Entry 1G4A (X-ray diffraction, 3.00 A resolution); this record covers chains B and D of the 6 polymer chains in the assembly.

[Chain B (and D)]
Molecule: ATP-dependent protease hslv
Organism: Escherichia coli
Notes: EC 3.4.99.-; chain D of this document is another copy of the same molecule, construct and numbering; everything in this record applies to it too
UniProtKB: P0A7B8 (HSLV_ECOLI); residue numbers follow UniProt; this construct covers 1-175
Amino-acid sequence (175 residues; row label = number of the first residue in the row):
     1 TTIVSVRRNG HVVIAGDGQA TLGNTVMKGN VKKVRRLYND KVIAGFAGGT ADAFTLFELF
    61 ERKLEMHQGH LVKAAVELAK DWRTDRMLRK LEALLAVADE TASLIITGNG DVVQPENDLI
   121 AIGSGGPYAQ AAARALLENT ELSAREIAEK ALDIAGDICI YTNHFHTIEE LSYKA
Disordered / not traced: 174-175
Swiss-Prot annotation at these positions:
  - active site: T2

[How chain B and chain D interact]
Pairs across the interface - 22 pairs, chain B then chain D:
  Q19(B) - I160(D)
  T21(B) - I160(D)
  N24(B) - I158(D)
  N24(B) - C159(D)
  N24(B) - I160(D)  hydrogen bond (backbone-backbone)
  N24(B) - Y161(D)
  T25(B) - Y128(D)
  T25(B) - I158(D)
  V26(B) - I158(D)  hydrogen bond (backbone-backbone)
  V26(B) - I160(D)  hydrophobic
  Y128(B) - T25(D)
  D157(B) - V26(D)
  I158(B) - N24(D)
  I158(B) - T25(D)
  I158(B) - V26(D)  hydrogen bond (backbone-backbone)
  C159(B) - N24(D)
  I160(B) - Q19(D)
  I160(B) - N24(D)  hydrogen bond (backbone-backbone)
  I160(B) - I160(D)
  Y161(B) - N24(D)
  Y161(B) - I160(D)
  Y161(B) - Y161(D)
Interface residues without a listed pair, chain D (11 interface residues in all): T21, D157

[In short]
Chain B and chain D each contribute 11 residues to their interface; the contacts include 4 hydrogen bonds.
Backbone hydrogen bonds pair N24(B)-I160(D) and V26(B)-I158(D). UniProt lists active-site residue T2(B) on
chain B.
Chain B and chain D are both ATP-dependent protease hslv (Escherichia coli); the structure, Crystal structures
of the hslvu peptidase-atpase complex reveal an ATP-dependent proteolysis mechanism, was determined by X-ray
diffraction (same publication as 1G4B).
